PDB entry 9NHK | electron microscopy, 4.10 A resolution (low resolution: residue-level contacts below are approximate; hydrogen-bond / salt-bridge calls are withheld) | chains H and L of the 8 polymer chains in the assembly

== Chain H ==
Molecule: RUu-Base-4 pAb heavy chain
From: Macaca mulatta
Chain sequence (118 residues; row label = number of the first residue in the row; X marks 114 residues of unknown identity (built as UNK)):
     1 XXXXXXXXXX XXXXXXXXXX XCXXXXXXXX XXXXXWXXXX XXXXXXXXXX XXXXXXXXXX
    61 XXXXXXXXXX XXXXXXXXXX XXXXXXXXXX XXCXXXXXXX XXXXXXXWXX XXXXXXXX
Disulfide bonds: Cys22-Cys93

== Chain L ==
Molecule: RUu-Base-4 pAb light chain
From: Macaca mulatta
Chain sequence (106 residues; row label = number of the first residue in the row; X marks 104 residues of unknown identity (built as UNK)):
     2 XXXXXXXXXX XXXXXXXXXX XXXXXXXXXX XXXWXXXXXX XXXXXXXXXX XXXXXXXXXX
    62 XXXXXXXXXX XXXXXXXXXX XXXXXXXXXX XXXXXXXFXX XXXXXX

== How chain H and chain L interact ==
Chain H residues in contact with chain L, 1 residues: Trp108
Chain L residues in contact with chain H, 1 residues: Phe99

== Overview ==
The chain H/chain L interface involves 1 residues from each chain.
Chain H is RUu-Base-4 pAb heavy chain and chain L is RUu-Base-4 pAb light chain, both from Macaca mulatta; the
structure, BG505-CH505 Env glycoprotein in complex with NHP pAb Base-4 isolated from animal RUu18 at week 14,
was determined by electron microscopy together with 9NHH, 9NHI, 9NHJ, 9NHL, 9NHM, 9NHN, 9NHO and 9NI9 from the
same study.
